PDB entry 8FED | electron microscopy, 2.76 A resolution | chains C and D of the 11 polymer chains in the assembly

# Chain C
Molecule: MCE-family protein MCE1c
Source organism: Mycolicibacterium smegmatis MC2 155
UniProtKB: I7G2J2 (I7G2J2_MYCS2); numbering as in UniProt (aligned over 1-524)
Amino-acid sequence (524 residues; row label = number of the first residue in the row):
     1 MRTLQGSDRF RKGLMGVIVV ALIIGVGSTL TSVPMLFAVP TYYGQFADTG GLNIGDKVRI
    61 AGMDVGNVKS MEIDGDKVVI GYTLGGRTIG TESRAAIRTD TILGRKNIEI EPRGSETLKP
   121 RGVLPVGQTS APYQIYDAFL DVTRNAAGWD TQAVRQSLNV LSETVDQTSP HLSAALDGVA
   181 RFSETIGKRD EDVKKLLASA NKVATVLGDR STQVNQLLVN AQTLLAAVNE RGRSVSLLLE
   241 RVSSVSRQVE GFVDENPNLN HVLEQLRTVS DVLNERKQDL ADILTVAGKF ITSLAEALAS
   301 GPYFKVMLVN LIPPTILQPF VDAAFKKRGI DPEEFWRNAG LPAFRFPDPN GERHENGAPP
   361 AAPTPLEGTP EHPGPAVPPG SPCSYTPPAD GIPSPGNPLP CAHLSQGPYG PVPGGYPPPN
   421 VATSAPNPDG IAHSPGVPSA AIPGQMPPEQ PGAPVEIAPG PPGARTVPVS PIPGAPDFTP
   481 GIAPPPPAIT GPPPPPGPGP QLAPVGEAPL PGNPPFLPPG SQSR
Not modelled in the structure: 311-524

# Chain D
Molecule: Virulence factor mce family protein
Source organism: Mycolicibacterium smegmatis MC2 155
UniProtKB: A0QNR5 (A0QNR5_MYCS2); residue numbers follow UniProt; this construct covers 1-547
Amino-acid sequence (547 residues; row label = number of the first residue in the row):
     1 MSTIFNIRNI QLPRLSRAAV IIGALVVAAA LVAGYFGMNA YRKLTNTTVT AYFPEVLALY
    61 PGDKVLIMGV RVGSIDSIET AGDKMKVVFH FNNKYKVPEN ATASILNPSL VASRVIQLSP
   121 PYTGGPTLRD GAVLDVDRTQ VPIEYDEVRN QVTRLLADLG PTPEQPKGPF GDIIESFADG
   181 FAGKGEQLNR TLRGLSDALT ALNEGRGDFF AVVKSLALFV NALHRSDQQF VALNNDLAQF
   241 TNSFTNTDQE LANALQDLNR VLKTTREFLD RNGGVLTHDI DNLEQVTTAI LQPEPRDGLE
   301 TGLHAYPNLA ANVLNINSPN QGGIIGLPVL PGVTNFSNPL QFVCSSIQAG SRLGYQESAE
   361 LCAQYLAPIM DAIKFNYLPF GMNLASTAMT LPKQIAYSEK RLQPPPGYKD TTVPGIWSRD
   421 TLFSHGNHEP GWIVAPGMQG VQVQPATANM LTPESLAELL GGPDIVPPPA PPAFGTTRGG
   481 NLPGPPNAFD ENNPLPPPWY PQPGPPPAPA PGVIPGDPLS AVAPAAPAAP AAPAPAGPPL
   541 PAEAGAG
Not modelled in the structure: 1-41, 330-374, 469-547

# Chain C / chain D interface
Pairs across the interface (180):
  Ala47(C) - Met68(D)
  Asp48(C) - Met68(D)
  Asp48(C) - Gln117(D)
  Thr49(C) - Met68(D)  hydrogen bond (backbone-backbone)
  Thr49(C) - Gly69(D)
  Thr49(C) - Val70(D)
  Ile73(C) - Ile67(D)
  Ile73(C) - Met68(D)  hydrophobic
  Ile73(C) - Val70(D)  hydrophobic
  Gly75(C) - Met68(D)
  Asp76(C) - Met68(D)
  Asp76(C) - Pro121(D)
  Asp76(C) - Thr123(D)
  Lys77(C) - Met68(D)
  Val78(C) - Met68(D)  hydrophobic
  Leu103(C) - Ser109(D)
  Gly104(C) - Ser109(D)
  Tyr136(C) - Asn107(D)
  Tyr136(C) - Pro108(D)
  Phe139(C) - Val148(D)  hydrophobic
  Leu140(C) - Ile143(D)  hydrophobic
  Thr143(C) - Ile143(D)
  Thr143(C) - Glu147(D)
  Thr143(C) - Val148(D)
  Thr143(C) - Gln151(D)
  Arg144(C) - Val141(D)  hydrogen bond (side chain-backbone)
  Arg144(C) - Pro142(D)
  Arg144(C) - Ile143(D)
  Ala146(C) - Gln151(D)
  Ala146(C) - Arg154(D)  hydrogen bond (backbone-side chain)
  Ala146(C) - Leu155(D)  hydrophobic
  Ala147(C) - Gln151(D)
  Ala147(C) - Arg154(D)
  Trp149(C) - Arg154(D)  hydrogen bond (backbone-side chain)
  Trp149(C) - Leu159(D)  hydrophobic
  Thr151(C) - Arg154(D)
  Thr151(C) - Leu155(D)
  Thr151(C) - Asp158(D)  hydrogen bond
  Thr151(C) - Leu159(D)
  Arg155(C) - Asp158(D)  hydrogen bond (side chain-backbone)
  Arg155(C) - Leu159(D)
  Arg155(C) - Gly160(D)  hydrogen bond (side chain-backbone)
  Arg155(C) - Thr162(D)
  Arg155(C) - Gln165(D)  hydrogen bond
  Arg155(C) - Pro169(D)
  Leu158(C) - Pro169(D)  hydrophobic
  Leu158(C) - Phe170(D)  hydrophobic
  Leu158(C) - Ile173(D)  hydrophobic
  Asn159(C) - Gln165(D)  hydrogen bond
  Asn159(C) - Pro169(D)
  Ser162(C) - Asp172(D)
  Ser162(C) - Ile173(D)  hydrogen bond (side chain-backbone)
  Ser162(C) - Ser176(D)
  Val165(C) - Ser176(D)
  Val165(C) - Phe177(D)  hydrophobic
  Asp166(C) - Ser176(D)
  Ser169(C) - Gly180(D)  hydrogen bond (side chain-backbone)
  Ser169(C) - Lys184(D)
  Leu172(C) - Phe181(D)  hydrophobic
  Ser173(C) - Lys184(D)
  Ser173(C) - Gln187(D)
  Leu176(C) - Leu188(D)  hydrophobic
  Leu176(C) - Thr191(D)  hydrogen bond (backbone-side chain)
  Asp177(C) - Arg190(D)  salt bridge
  Val179(C) - Thr191(D)
  Val179(C) - Leu195(D)  hydrophobic
  Ala180(C) - Arg190(D)
  Ala180(C) - Thr191(D)
  Ser183(C) - Gly194(D)
  Ser183(C) - Leu195(D)
  Ser183(C) - Ala198(D)
  Glu184(C) - Arg190(D)  salt bridge
  Asp190(C) - Ala201(D)
  Lys194(C) - Ala201(D)
  Lys194(C) - Glu204(D)  salt bridge
  Leu197(C) - Gly205(D)
  Leu197(C) - Asp208(D)
  Ala200(C) - Val212(D)
  Asn201(C) - Asp208(D)  hydrogen bond
  Asn201(C) - Ala211(D)
  Asn201(C) - Val212(D)
  Ala204(C) - Ser215(D)
  Thr205(C) - Ser215(D)
  Gly208(C) - Ser215(D)
  Ser211(C) - Leu218(D)
  Ser211(C) - Phe219(D)  hydrogen bond (side chain-backbone)
  Ser211(C) - Ala222(D)
  Ser211(C) - Leu223(D)
  Val214(C) - Phe219(D)  hydrophobic
  Val214(C) - Leu223(D)  hydrophobic
  Asn215(C) - Ala222(D)  hydrogen bond (side chain-backbone)
  Asn215(C) - Leu223(D)
  Asn215(C) - Ser226(D)
  Leu218(C) - Phe230(D)  hydrophobic
  Leu218(C) - Leu233(D)
  Val219(C) - Ser226(D)
  Ala221(C) - Leu233(D)
  Gln222(C) - Gln229(D)
  Gln222(C) - Ala232(D)
  Gln222(C) - Leu233(D)
  Gln222(C) - Asp236(D)
  Leu225(C) - Leu233(D)  hydrophobic
  Leu225(C) - Asp236(D)
  Leu225(C) - Leu237(D)  hydrophobic
  Ala226(C) - Asp236(D)
  Val228(C) - Phe240(D)  hydrophobic
  Asn229(C) - Asp236(D)
  Asn229(C) - Gln239(D)  hydrogen bond
  Val235(C) - Ser243(D)
  Val235(C) - Phe244(D)
  Ser236(C) - Ser243(D)
  Ser236(C) - Asn246(D)  hydrogen bond (backbone-side chain)
  Leu239(C) - Phe244(D)  hydrophobic
  Leu239(C) - Glu250(D)
  Leu239(C) - Ala254(D)  hydrophobic
  Glu240(C) - Asn246(D)  hydrogen bond
  Glu240(C) - Glu250(D)
  Ser243(C) - Asp257(D)  hydrogen bond
  Ser246(C) - Asp257(D)
  Ser246(C) - Val261(D)
  Val249(C) - Val261(D)  hydrophobic
  Glu250(C) - Arg260(D)  salt bridge
  Val253(C) - Thr264(D)
  Val253(C) - Phe268(D)  hydrophobic
  Leu259(C) - Phe268(D)  hydrophobic
  Asn260(C) - Arg271(D)
  Asn260(C) - Asn272(D)
  Leu263(C) - Asn272(D)
  Leu263(C) - Val275(D)
  Leu263(C) - Asp279(D)
  Glu264(C) - Val275(D)
  Leu266(C) - Asp279(D)
  Arg267(C) - Val275(D)
  Arg267(C) - His278(D)
  Arg267(C) - Asp279(D)
  Ser270(C) - Asn282(D)
  Ser270(C) - Leu283(D)
  Asp271(C) - His278(D)  salt bridge
  Asp271(C) - Asn282(D)  hydrogen bond
  Asn274(C) - Asn282(D)
  Asn274(C) - Gln285(D)
  Lys277(C) - Gln285(D)
  Lys277(C) - Val286(D)
  Lys277(C) - Ala289(D)
  Leu280(C) - Val286(D)  hydrophobic
  Leu280(C) - Ile290(D)  hydrophobic
  Ala281(C) - Ala289(D)
  Ala281(C) - Pro295(D)  hydrophobic
  Leu284(C) - Pro295(D)
  Leu284(C) - Gly298(D)
  Leu284(C) - Leu299(D)  hydrophobic
  Thr285(C) - Glu294(D)
  Thr285(C) - Pro295(D)
  Gly288(C) - Gly298(D)
  Gly288(C) - Thr301(D)  hydrogen bond (backbone-side chain)
  Ile291(C) - Gly302(D)
  Ile291(C) - Ala305(D)
  Ile291(C) - Tyr306(D)  hydrophobic
  Ile291(C) - Leu309(D)  hydrophobic
  Thr292(C) - Ala305(D)
  Ala295(C) - Leu309(D)  hydrophobic
  Leu298(C) - Asn312(D)
  Leu298(C) - Val313(D)  hydrophobic
  Leu298(C) - Ile316(D)  hydrophobic
  Pro302(C) - Asn315(D)
  Pro302(C) - Ile316(D)
  Tyr303(C) - Ile316(D)
  Tyr303(C) - Ile325(D)
  Tyr303(C) - Leu327(D)  hydrophobic
  Phe304(C) - Ile316(D)  hydrophobic
  Phe304(C) - Ile324(D)  hydrophobic
  Phe304(C) - Ile325(D)  hydrogen bond (backbone-backbone)
  Phe304(C) - Gly326(D)
  Phe304(C) - Leu327(D)  hydrogen bond (backbone-backbone)
  Lys305(C) - Leu327(D)
  Lys305(C) - Val329(D)
  Val306(C) - Leu327(D)  hydrogen bond (backbone-backbone)
  Val306(C) - Pro328(D)
  Val306(C) - Val329(D)  hydrogen bond (backbone-backbone)
  Leu308(C) - Pro328(D)  hydrophobic
Other interface residues (no listed pair), chain C (101 interface residues in all): Gln152, Val154, Leu161, Arg181, Ile186, Gly187, Ala198, Leu207, Leu238, Val242, Arg247, Pro257, Leu273, Met307
Other interface residues (no listed pair), chain D (113 interface residues in all): Val72, Tyr95, Leu106, Leu110, Tyr122, Asp179, Asp197, Phe209, Leu216, Leu251, Asn253, Leu258, Leu276, Met389

# In short
101 residues of chain C face 113 of chain D across their interface; the contacts include 25 hydrogen bonds and
5 salt bridges. Among the polar pairs are Asp177(C)-Arg190(D), Glu184(C)-Arg190(D) and Lys194(C)-Glu204(D).
Chain C is MCE-family protein MCE1c and chain D is Virulence factor mce family protein, both from
Mycolicibacterium smegmatis MC2 155; the structure, Structure of Mce1-LucB complex from Mycobacterium
smegmatis (Map1), was determined by electron microscopy (same publication as 8FEE and 8FEF).
